5ZM7 - chain A; structure by X-ray diffraction, 3.40 A resolution.

Chain A:
Molecule: Oxysterol-binding protein-related protein 1
From: Homo sapiens
UniProt: Q9BXW6 (OSBL1_HUMAN); residue numbers follow UniProt; this construct covers 524-950
Sequence (436 residues; row label = number of the first residue in the row):
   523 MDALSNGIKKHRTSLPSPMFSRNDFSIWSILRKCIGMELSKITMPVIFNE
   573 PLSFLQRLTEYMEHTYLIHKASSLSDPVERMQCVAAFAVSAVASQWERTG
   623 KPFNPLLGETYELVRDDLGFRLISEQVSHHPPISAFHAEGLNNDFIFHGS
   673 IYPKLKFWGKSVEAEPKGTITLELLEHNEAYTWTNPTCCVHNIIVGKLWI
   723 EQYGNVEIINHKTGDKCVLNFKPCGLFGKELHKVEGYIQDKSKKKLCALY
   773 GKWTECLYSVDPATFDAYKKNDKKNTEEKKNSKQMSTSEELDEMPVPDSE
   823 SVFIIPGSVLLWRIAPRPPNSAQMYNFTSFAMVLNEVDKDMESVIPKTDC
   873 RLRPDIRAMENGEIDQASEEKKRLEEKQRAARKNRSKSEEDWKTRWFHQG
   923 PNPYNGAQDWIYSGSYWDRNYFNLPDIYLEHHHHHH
Not modelled in the structure: 523-533, 542-550, 748-751, 792-817, 821-822, 858-863, 910-913, 951-958
Construct notes: initiating methionine (523); expression tag (951-958)
What the authors report for this chain:
  - mutagenesis - Y583A, P688A: decreased binding to DHE

In short:
From the paper: Y583A and P688A reduce binding to DHE.
Chain A is Oxysterol-binding protein-related protein 1 (Homo sapiens); the structure, Crystal structure of
ORP1-ORD in complex with cholesterol at 3.4 A resolution, was determined by X-ray diffraction (same
publication as 5ZM6).
